Entry 6C0J (X-ray diffraction, 1.92 A resolution); this record covers chains A and B.

== Chain A ==
Protein: Reverse transcriptase/ribonuclease H
Organism: Human immunodeficiency virus type 1 group M subtype B
Notes: EC 2.7.7.49
Reference sequence: P03366 (POL_HV1B1); residues 1-555 here correspond to UniProt positions 600-1154 (UniProt number = residue number + 599)
Sequence (557 residues; row label = number of the first residue in the row; numbers below 1 keep their minus sign (Met-1 is residue -1)):
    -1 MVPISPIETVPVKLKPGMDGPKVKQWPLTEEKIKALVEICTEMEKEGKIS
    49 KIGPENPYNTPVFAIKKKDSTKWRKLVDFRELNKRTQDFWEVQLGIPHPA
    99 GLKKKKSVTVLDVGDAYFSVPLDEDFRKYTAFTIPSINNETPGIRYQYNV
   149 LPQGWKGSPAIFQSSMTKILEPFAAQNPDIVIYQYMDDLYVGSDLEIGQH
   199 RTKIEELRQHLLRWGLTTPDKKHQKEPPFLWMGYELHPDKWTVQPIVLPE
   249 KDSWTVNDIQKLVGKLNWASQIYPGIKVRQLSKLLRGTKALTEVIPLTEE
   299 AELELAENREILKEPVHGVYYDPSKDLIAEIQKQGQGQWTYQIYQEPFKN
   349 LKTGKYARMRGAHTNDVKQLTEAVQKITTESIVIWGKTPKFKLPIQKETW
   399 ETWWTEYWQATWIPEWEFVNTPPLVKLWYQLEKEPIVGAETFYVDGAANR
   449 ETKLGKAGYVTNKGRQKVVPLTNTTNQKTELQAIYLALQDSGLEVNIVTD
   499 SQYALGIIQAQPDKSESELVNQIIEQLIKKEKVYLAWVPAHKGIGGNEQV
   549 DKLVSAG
Not modelled in the structure: 555
Construct notes: initiating methionine (-1); expression tag (0); engineered mutation Ala172 (Lys771 in P03366), Ala173 (Lys772 in P03366), Ser280 (Cys879 in P03366)
Bound ions: Mg2+: Asp443, Asp549
Small-molecule neighbours: K5A (4-[(4-{[4-(4-cyano-2,6-dimethylphenoxy)thieno[3,2-d]pyrimidin-2-yl]amino}piperidin-1-yl)methyl]benzene-1-sulfonamide): Pro95, Leu100, Lys101, Lys102, Lys103, Lys104, Ser105, Val106, Val179, Ile180, Tyr181, Tyr188, Val189, Pro225, Phe227, Trp229, Leu234, His235, Pro236, Tyr318
From the paper describing this entry:
  - binding site for K5A: Pro95, Leu100, Lys101, Lys103, Lys104, Val106, Val179, Tyr181, Tyr188, Pro225, Phe227, Trp229, Leu234, Pro236, Tyr318
  - conformationally variable residues (loop rearrangement): Pro225, Pro236, Tyr318
  - mutagenesis - K103N/Y181I (1805-fold), Y188L: decreased binding to RPV
  - disease-associated variants - P225H, P236L: unchanged binding to RPV

== Chain B ==
Protein: Reverse transcriptase p51 subunit
Organism: Human immunodeficiency virus type 1 group M subtype B
Notes: EC 2.7.7.49
Reference sequence: P03366 (POL_HV1B1); residues 1-428 here correspond to UniProt positions 600-1027 (UniProt number = residue number + 599)
Sequence (428 residues; each row starts with the number of its first residue):
     1 PISPIETVPVKLKPGMDGPKVKQWPLTEEKIKALVEICTEMEKEGKISKI
    51 GPENPYNTPVFAIKKKDSTKWRKLVDFRELNKRTQDFWEVQLGIPHPAGL
   101 KKKKSVTVLDVGDAYFSVPLDEDFRKYTAFTIPSINNETPGIRYQYNVLP
   151 QGWKGSPAIFQSSMTKILEPFKKQNPDIVIYQYMDDLYVGSDLEIGQHRT
   201 KIEELRQHLLRWGLTTPDKKHQKEPPFLWMGYELHPDKWTVQPIVLPEKD
   251 SWTVNDIQKLVGKLNWASQIYPGIKVRQLSKLLRGTKALTEVIPLTEEAE
   301 LELAENREILKEPVHGVYYDPSKDLIAEIQKQGQGQWTYQIYQEPFKNLK
   351 TGKYARMRGAHTNDVKQLTEAVQKITTESIVIWGKTPKFKLPIQKETWET
   401 WWTEYWQATWIPEWEFVNTPPLVKLWYQ
Not modelled in the structure: 1-3, 214-224
Construct notes: engineered mutation Ser280 (Cys879 in P03366)
From the paper describing this entry:
  - binding site for K5A: Glu138

== How chain A and chain B interact ==
Contacting residue pairs - 110 pairs, chain A then chain B:
  Val8(A) with Pro52(B); Glu53(B)
  Pro9(A) with Glu53(B)
  Gln85(A) with Glu53(B), hydrogen bond (side chain-backbone)
  Asp86(A) with Lys20(B), salt bridge; Pro55(B)
  Phe87(A) with Pro52(B)
  Trp88(A) with Pro52(B), hydrogen bond (backbone-backbone); Asn54(B); Pro55(B); Tyr56(B); Asn57(B); Thr131(B); Arg143(B)
  Gly93(A) with Asn137(B)
  Ile94(A) with Asn137(B)
  Pro95(A) with Asn136(B); Asn137(B)
  His96(A) with Asn136(B), hydrogen bond (backbone-side chain)
  Gly99(A) with Asn136(B); Glu138(B)
  Leu100(A) with Asn136(B); Glu138(B)
  Ser162(A) with Pro52(B)
  Thr165(A) with Pro140(B)
  Tyr181(A) with Glu138(B)
  Met357(A) with Gln394(B)
  Glu370(A) with Gln394(B), hydrogen bond
  Gln373(A) with Thr397(B); Thr400(B); Trp401(B), hydrogen bond
  Thr376(A) with Thr400(B); Trp401(B)
  Ile380(A) with Pro25(B), hydrophobic; Leu26(B); Thr27(B)
  Val381(A) with Pro25(B), hydrophobic; Ile135(B); Asn136(B), hydrogen bond (backbone-backbone)
  Ile382(A) with Ile135(B); Asn136(B)
  Trp383(A) with Ile135(B)
  Gly384(A) with Thr27(B); Glu28(B), hydrogen bond (backbone-backbone)
  Trp402(A) with Lys331(B), hydrogen bond (backbone-side chain); His361(B); Thr362(B); Asp364(B)
  Tyr405(A) with Lys331(B), hydrogen bond (backbone-side chain)
  Trp406(A) with Lys331(B); Val417(B); Asn418(B); Thr419(B); Pro420(B); Pro421(B)
  Gln407(A) with Lys331(B), hydrogen bond (backbone-side chain); Asp364(B); Pro392(B); Ile393(B); Gln394(B), hydrogen bond; Val417(B), hydrogen bond (side chain-backbone)
  Ala408(A) with Lys331(B); Trp337(B), hydrophobic; Asp364(B); Pro392(B), hydrogen bond (backbone-backbone); Ile393(B)
  Thr409(A) with Asp364(B), hydrogen bond (backbone-side chain); Val365(B)
  Trp410(A) with Thr362(B); Asn363(B); Val365(B), hydrophobic; Trp401(B); Tyr405(B)
  Pro412(A) with Trp401(B), hydrophobic
  Pro433(A) with Asn255(B); Leu289(B), hydrophobic; Thr290(B)
  Val435(A) with Thr290(B)
  Thr439(A) with Ala288(B); Leu289(B), hydrogen bond (side chain-backbone)
  Tyr441(A) with Val254(B); Gln258(B); Thr286(B); Lys287(B), hydrogen bond (side chain-backbone); Leu289(B)
  Val458(A) with Thr286(B)
  Thr459(A) with Thr286(B), hydrogen bond (backbone-side chain)
  Asn460(A) with Thr286(B); Lys287(B); Ala288(B)
  Asn494(A) with Leu289(B)
  Val496(A) with Gln258(B); Leu289(B), hydrophobic
  Gly504(A) with Pro420(B)
  Gln507(A) with Pro420(B)
  Tyr532(A) with Asn255(B), hydrogen bond; Leu289(B), hydrophobic
  Trp535(A) with Leu422(B); Trp426(B), hydrophobic
  Val536(A) with Gln258(B)
  Pro537(A) with Gly262(B); Asn265(B)
  Lys540(A) with Asn265(B); Ser280(B), hydrogen bond (backbone-side chain)
  Gly541(A) with Ser280(B)
  Ile542(A) with Leu283(B)
  Gly543(A) with Leu283(B), hydrogen bond (backbone-backbone); Gly285(B)
  Gly544(A) with Gly285(B), hydrogen bond (backbone-backbone); Thr286(B)
Interface residues without a listed pair, chain A (67 interface residues in all): Val90, Leu92, Ala158, Ile159, Glu169, Thr369, Thr377, Thr386, Thr403, Ile434, Gln500, Leu503, Ala508, Ala534, Gln547
Interface residues without a listed pair, chain B (60 interface residues in all): Lys22, Lys49, Val261, Val276, Arg284, Leu368, Glu396, Lys424

== In short ==
67 residues of chain A and 60 residues of chain B are in contact; the contacts include 21 hydrogen bonds and 1
salt bridge. Among the polar pairs are Asp86(A)-Lys20(B), Gln85(A)-Glu53(B) and His96(A)-Asn136(B). The paper
reports a binding site for K5A at Pro95(A), Leu100(A) and Glu138(B) among others; K103N/Y181I and Y188L of
chain A reduce binding to RPV; 4 substitutions were tested in all.
Chain A is Reverse transcriptase/ribonuclease H and chain B is Reverse transcriptase p51 subunit, both from
Human immunodeficiency virus type 1 group M subtype B; the structure, Crystal structure of HIV-1 reverse
transcriptase in complex with non-nucleoside inhibitor K-5a2, was determined by X-ray diffraction (same
publication as 6C0K, 6C0L, 6C0N, 6C0O, 6C0P, 6C0R and 4 further entries).
